Entry 6NWS (X-ray diffraction, 2.44 A resolution); this record covers chain A.

# Chain A
Molecule: Nuclear receptor ROR-gamma
From: Homo sapiens
Notes: fragment: ligand binding domain
Reference sequence: P51449 (RORG_HUMAN); residues 265-507 here = UniProt positions 265-507
Chain sequence (259 residues; each row starts with the number of its first residue):
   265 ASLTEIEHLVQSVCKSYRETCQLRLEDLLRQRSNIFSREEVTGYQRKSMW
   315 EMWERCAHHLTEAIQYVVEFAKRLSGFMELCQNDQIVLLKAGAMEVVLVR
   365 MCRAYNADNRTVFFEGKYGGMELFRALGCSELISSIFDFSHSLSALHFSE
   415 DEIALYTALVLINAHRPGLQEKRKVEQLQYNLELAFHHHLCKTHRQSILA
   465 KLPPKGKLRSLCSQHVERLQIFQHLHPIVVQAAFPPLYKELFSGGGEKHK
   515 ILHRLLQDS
Differences from the reference sequence: expression tag (508-523)
Residues lining bound ligands: L77 (2-chloro-6-fluoro-N-(1-{[3-(trifluoromethyl)phenyl]sulfonyl}-2,3-dihydro-1H-indol-6-yl)benzamide): Trp317, Cys320, Ala321, His323, Leu324, Ala327, Val361, Met365, Val376, Phe377, Phe378, Phe388, Leu391, Cys393, Leu396, Ile397, Ile400, Phe401, His479, Leu483
Swiss-Prot annotation at these positions:
  - motif: Leu501 to Phe506 (AF-2)
  - mutagenesis: Ala327 (A327F: Completely abolishes transcriptional activity), Phe378 (F378Q: Completely abolishes transcriptional activity), Ile397 (I397N: Nearly abolishes transcriptional activity)
What the authors report for this chain:
  - binding site for L77: His479
  - mutagenesis - A368V: decreased binding to hydroxycholesterol
  - mutagenesis - K354A, K354R, A368V, K503A: decreased signaling
  - mutagenesis - K503R: unchanged signaling
  - mutagenesis - K354A, K503A: decreased binding to 25OHC
  - mutagenesis - A368V: decreased stability

# Overview
Ligands of chain A: compound L77. Curated annotation (UniProt) lists 3 mutagenesis sites. The paper reports a
binding site for L77 at His479; K354A, K354R and A368V, among others, reduce signaling; 5 substitutions were
tested in all.
Chain A is Nuclear receptor ROR-gamma (Homo sapiens); the structure, RORgamma Ligand Binding Domain, was
determined by X-ray diffraction together with 6NWT and 6NWU from the same study.
